2VEI - chains A and C of the 3 polymer chains in the assembly; structure by X-ray diffraction, 1.89 A resolution.

# Chain A (and C)
Name: Glycosomal triosephosphate isomerase
Organism: Trypanosoma brucei brucei
Notes: EC 5.3.1.1; chain C of this document is another copy of the same molecule, construct and numbering; everything in this record applies to it too
UniProt: P04789 (TPIS_TRYBB); residue numbers follow UniProt; this construct covers 2-13, 15-72, 80-234, 238-250
Chain sequence (238 residues; each row starts with the number of its first residue; note: 11 numbers in that range are skipped by the numbering (no residue carries them; nothing is unmodelled there)):
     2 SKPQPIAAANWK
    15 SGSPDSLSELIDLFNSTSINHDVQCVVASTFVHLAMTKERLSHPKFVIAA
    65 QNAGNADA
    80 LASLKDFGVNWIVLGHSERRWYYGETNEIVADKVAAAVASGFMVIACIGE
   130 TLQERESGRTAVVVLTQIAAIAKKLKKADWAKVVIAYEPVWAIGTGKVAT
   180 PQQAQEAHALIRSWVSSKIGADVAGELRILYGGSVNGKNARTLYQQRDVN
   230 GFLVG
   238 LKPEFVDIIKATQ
Construct notes: conflict Ser15 (Asn in P04789), Pro18 (Gln in P04789), Asp19 (Gln in P04789), Gly68 (Ile in P04789), Asn69 (Ala in P04789), Ala70 (Lys in P04789), Asp71 (Ser in P04789), Ala72 (Gly in P04789), Ala81 (Pro in P04789), Ser82 (Ile in P04789), Trp100 (Ala in P04789)
Swiss-Prot annotation at these positions:
  - binding site (substrate): Asn11, Lys13
  - active site: His95 (Electrophile), Glu167 (Proton acceptor)

# Chain A / chain C interface
Residue-residue contacts (28; chain A residue first):
  Lys13(A) with Val46(C)
  Ser15(A) with Gly16(C), hydrogen bond (side chain-backbone); Ser17(C); Pro18(C); His47(C)
  Gly16(A) with Gly16(C); Ser17(C)
  Ser96(A) with Phe45(C)
  Glu97(A) with Phe45(C)
  Trp100(A) with Ala72(C); Ser82(C), hydrogen bond (backbone-side chain); Leu83(C), hydrogen bond (backbone-backbone); Phe86(C), hydrophobic
  Tyr101(A) with Phe45(C), hydrophobic; Asn66(C), hydrogen bond; Ala67(C), hydrogen bond (side chain-backbone); Gly68(C), hydrogen bond (side chain-backbone); Ala72(C)
  Thr130(A) with Asp85(C)
  Gln132(A) with Asp85(C)
  Val169(A) with Phe86(C)
  Ile172(A) with Ala49(C), hydrophobic; Lys52(C)
  Gly173(A) with Lys52(C), hydrogen bond (backbone-side chain); Phe86(C); Gly87(C)
  Gly175(A) with Lys52(C)
  Ser213(A) with Glu53(C), hydrogen bond
Other interface residues (no listed pair), chain A (19 interface residues in all): Arg99, Gly103, Leu131, Thr174, Val177

# Summary
19 residues of chain A face 18 of chain C across their interface; the contacts include 8 hydrogen bonds. Among
the polar pairs are Ser15(A)-Gly16(C), Trp100(A)-Ser82(C) and Tyr101(A)-Asn66(C). UniProt lists
substrate-binding residues Asn11(A) and Lys13(A) and active-site residues His95(A) and Glu167(A) on chain A.
Both chains are Glycosomal triosephosphate isomerase (Trypanosoma brucei brucei). Entry 2VEI (Structure-based
enzyme engineering efforts with an inactive monomeric TIM variant: the importance of a single point ...) was
determined by X-ray diffraction together with 2VEK, 2VEL, 2VEM and 2VEN from the same study.
